Entry 4WSX (X-ray diffraction, 2.70 A resolution); this record covers chains A and P of the 6 polymer chains in the assembly.

== Chain A ==
Protein: Hemagglutinin HA1 chain
From: Influenza A virus
Chain sequence (327 residues; row label = number of the first residue in the row; numbers below 1 keep their minus sign (Ala-3 is residue -3)):
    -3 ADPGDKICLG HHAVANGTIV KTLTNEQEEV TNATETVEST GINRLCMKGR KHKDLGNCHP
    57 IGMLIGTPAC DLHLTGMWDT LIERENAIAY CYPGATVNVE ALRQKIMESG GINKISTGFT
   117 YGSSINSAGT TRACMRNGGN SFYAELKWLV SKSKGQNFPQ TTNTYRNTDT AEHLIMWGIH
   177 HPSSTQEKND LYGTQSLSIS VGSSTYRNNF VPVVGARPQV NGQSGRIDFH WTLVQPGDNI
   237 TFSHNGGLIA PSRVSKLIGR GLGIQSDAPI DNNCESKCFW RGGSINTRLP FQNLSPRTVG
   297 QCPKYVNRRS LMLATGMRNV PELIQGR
Unresolved in the structure: -3 to -1, 319-323
Disulfide bonds: Cys42-Cys270, Cys54-Cys66, Cys87-Cys130, Cys274-Cys298
Glycans and other covalent adducts: N-acetylglucosamine (NAG) linked to Asn235

== Chain P ==
Protein: Hemagglutinin HA2 chain
From: Influenza A virus
Chain sequence (174 residues; numbered 1 to 174; the number before each row is that of its first residue):
     1 GLFGAIAGFL ENGWEGMVDG WYGFRHQNAQ GTGQAADYKS TQAAIDQITG KLNRLVEKTN
    61 TEFESIESEF SEIEHQIGNV INWTKDSITD IWTYQAELLV AMENQHTIDM ADSEMLNLYE
   121 RVRKQLRQNA EEDGKGCFEI YHACDDSCME SIRNNTYDHS QYREEALLNR LNIN
Unresolved in the structure: 173-174
Disulfide bonds: Cys144-Cys148
Glycans and other covalent adducts: N-acetylglucosamine (NAG) linked to Asn82

== How chain A and chain P interact ==
Pairs across the interface (10):
  Glu96(A) - Gln76(P)
  Ala97(A) - Glu74(P)
  Ala97(A) - His75(P)  hydrogen bond (backbone-side chain)
  Gln100(A) - His75(P)
  Gln100(A) - Gln76(P)
  Gln100(A) - Asn79(P)  hydrogen bond
  Lys101(A) - His75(P)
  Glu104(A) - His75(P)  salt bridge
  Glu104(A) - Asn79(P)  hydrogen bond
  Lys300(A) - Asp90(P)  salt bridge
Interface residues without a listed pair, chain A (7 interface residues in all): Phe287
Interface residues without a listed pair, chain P (6 interface residues in all): Tyr94

== In short ==
The interface between chain A and chain P involves 7 residues on one side and 6 on the other, with 3 hydrogen
bonds and 2 salt bridges. Among the polar pairs are Glu104(A)-His75(P), Lys300(A)-Asp90(P) and
Ala97(A)-His75(P). Covalently linked N-acetylglucosamine: at Asn235(A).
Chain A is Hemagglutinin HA1 chain and chain P is Hemagglutinin HA2 chain, both from Influenza A virus; the
structure, The crystal structure of hemagglutinin from A/Jiangxi-Donghu/346/2013 influenza virus, was
determined by X-ray diffraction, deposited together with 4WST, 4WSU, 4WSV and 4WSW.
